PDB entry 5VVL | X-ray diffraction, 3.31 A resolution | chains C and J of the 10 polymer chains in the assembly

# Chain C
Molecule: CRISPR-associated endonuclease Cas1
From: Escherichia coli (strain K12)
Notes: EC 3.1.-.-
UniProt: Q46896 (CAS1_ECOLI); residues 1-305 here = UniProt positions 1-305
Chain sequence (308 residues; each row starts with the number of its first residue; numbers below 1 keep their minus sign (Ser-2 is residue -2)):
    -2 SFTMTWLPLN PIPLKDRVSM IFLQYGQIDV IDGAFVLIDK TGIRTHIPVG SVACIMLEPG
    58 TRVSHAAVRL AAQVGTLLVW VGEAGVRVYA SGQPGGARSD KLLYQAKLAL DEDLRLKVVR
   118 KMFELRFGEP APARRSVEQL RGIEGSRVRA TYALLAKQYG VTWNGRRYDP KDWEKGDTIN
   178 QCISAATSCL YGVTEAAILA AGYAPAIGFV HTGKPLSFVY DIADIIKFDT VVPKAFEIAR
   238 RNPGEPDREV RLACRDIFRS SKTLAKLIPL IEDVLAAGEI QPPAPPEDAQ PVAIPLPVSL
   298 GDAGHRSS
Unresolved in the structure: -2 to 14, 282-305
Construct notes: expression tag (-2 to 0)
Metal / ion sites: Ni2+ site 1: Asp29 (shared with 1 residue of chain K); Ni2+ site 2: Lys37 (shared with 1 residue of chain G); Ni2+ site 3: His208, Asp221 (shared with DA58(J) of chain J; 1 residue of chain K)
UniProt features mapped onto this chain:
  - binding site (Mg(2+)): Glu141, His208, Asp221
  - mutagenesis: Tyr22 (Y22A: Slightly decreased spacer acquisition in vivo; Y22F: Nearly wild-type spacer acquisition in vivo), Arg41 (R41E: Dramatically decreased spacer acquisition in vivo), Arg59 (R59A: Loss of spacer acquisition in vivo, decreased protospacer binding; R59D: Dramatically decreased spacer acquisition in vitro, 250-fold decreased affinity for protospacer DNA), Arg66 (R66D: Dramatically decreased spacer acquisition in vitro, 250-fold decreased affinity for protospacer DNA; R66E: Dramatically decreased spacer acquisition in vivo), Arg84 (R84A: Decreased spacer acquisition in vivo; R84E: Dramatically decreased spacer acquisition in vivo), Glu141 (E141A: No cleavage of any substrates, no restoration of UV or mitomycin C (MMC) resistance. Loss of spacer acquisition in vivo), Tyr149 (Y149A: No effect on in vitro protospacer integration), Tyr165 (Y165A: No effect on in vitro protospacer integration. Alone significantly decreased protospacer acquisition in vivo ...), Trp170 (W170A: Alone significantly decreased protospacer acquisition in vivo. Decreased protospacer binding; in association with A-170), Thr184 (T184A: No cleavage of any substrates), Tyr188 (Y188A: Partial inhibition of cleavage. No effect on in vitro protospacer integration. Significantly decreased protospacer acquisition in vivo), His208 (H208A: No cleavage of any substrates, no restoration of UV or MMC resistance. Loss of spacer acquisition in vivo), 13 further mutagenesis entries in UniProt
What the authors report for this chain:
  - catalytic residues: Glu141 (proposed by the authors, not directly observed)
  - mutagenesis - R112E, R132A, R163A: abolished catalytic activity
  - mutagenesis - R112A, R131A, Q136A: decreased catalytic activity
  - mutagenesis - R138A: decreased catalytic activity on second-site integration
  - mutagenesis - R138A: increased catalytic activity on disintegration

# Chain J
Molecule: 58-nt DNA strand
Sequence (58 nucleotides; each row starts with the number of its first residue):
     1 CACTGGTGGT CGCCGCGGTT TATCCCCGCT GGCGCGGGGA ACACTCTAAG ATATTAGA
Unresolved in the structure: 21-37
Metal / ion sites: Ni2+ site 1 near DG15 (its only coordinating residue here); Ni2+ site 2: DG17 (shared with 2 residues of chain A); Ni2+ site 3 near DG50 (its only coordinating residue here); Ni2+ site 4: DA58 (shared with His208(C), Asp221(C) of chain C; 1 residue of chain K)

# Chain C / chain J interface
Contacting residue pairs (29):
  Arg132(C) - DT47(J)  phosphate contact
  Arg132(C) - DA48(J)  salt bridge to the phosphate
  Glu135(C) - DC46(J)  sugar contact
  Gln136(C) - DC46(J)  phosphate contact
  Gln136(C) - DT47(J)  hydrogen bond to the phosphate
  Arg138(C) - DA58(J)  base contact
  Gly139(C) - DC46(J)  base contact
  Gly139(C) - DT47(J)  sugar contact
  Gly139(C) - DG57(J)  base contact
  Ile140(C) - DT47(J)  sugar contact
  Ile140(C) - DA48(J)  phosphate contact
  Glu141(C) - DA58(J)  phosphate contact
  Gly142(C) - DG57(J)  sugar contact
  Gly142(C) - DA58(J)  sugar contact
  Ser143(C) - DT47(J)  hydrogen bond to the base
  Ser143(C) - DA48(J)  hydrogen bond to the sugar
  Val145(C) - DG57(J)  phosphate contact
  Val145(C) - DA58(J)  sugar contact
  Arg146(C) - DA48(J)  base contact
  Arg146(C) - DT55(J)  hydrogen bond to the base
  Arg146(C) - DA56(J)  hydrogen bond to the base
  Arg146(C) - DG57(J)  sugar contact
  Tyr149(C) - DG57(J)  sugar contact
  Trp160(C) - DG57(J)  hydrogen bond to the phosphate
  Gly162(C) - DG57(J)  phosphate contact
  Arg163(C) - DG57(J)  hydrogen bond to the phosphate
  Arg164(C) - DA56(J)  salt bridge to the phosphate
  His208(C) - DA58(J)  phosphate contact
  Asp221(C) - DA58(J)  phosphate contact

# Overview
18 residues of chain C and 7 residues of chain J are in contact; the contacts include 7 hydrogen bonds and 2
salt bridges. Polar contacts include Ser143(C)-DT47(J), Arg146(C)-DT55(J) and Arg146(C)-DA56(J). The paper
reports the catalytic residue Glu141(C); R112E, R132A and R163A of chain C abolish catalytic activity; 7
substitutions were tested in all.
Chain C is CRISPR-associated endonuclease Cas1 (Escherichia coli (strain K12)) and chain J is a 58-nt DNA
strand; the structure, Cas1-Cas2 bound to full-site mimic with Ni, was determined by X-ray diffraction (same
publication as 5VVJ, 5VVK and 5WFE).
